Entry 7UGQ (electron microscopy, 3.40 A resolution); this record covers chains B and Q of the 18 polymer chains in the assembly.

# Chain B
Protein: Envelope glycoprotein gp120
Source organism: Human immunodeficiency virus 1
Reference sequence: D7S1H2 (D7S1H2_9HIV1); residues 33-506 here correspond to UniProt positions 32-505 (UniProt number = residue number - 1)
Chain sequence (447 residues; numbered 33 to 506 plus 4 insertion-coded residues; 31 numbers in that range are skipped by the numbering (no residue carries them; nothing is unmodelled there); the number before each row is that of its first residue; a row labelled like 321A-321C holds insertion residues (321A, then the next letters in order)):
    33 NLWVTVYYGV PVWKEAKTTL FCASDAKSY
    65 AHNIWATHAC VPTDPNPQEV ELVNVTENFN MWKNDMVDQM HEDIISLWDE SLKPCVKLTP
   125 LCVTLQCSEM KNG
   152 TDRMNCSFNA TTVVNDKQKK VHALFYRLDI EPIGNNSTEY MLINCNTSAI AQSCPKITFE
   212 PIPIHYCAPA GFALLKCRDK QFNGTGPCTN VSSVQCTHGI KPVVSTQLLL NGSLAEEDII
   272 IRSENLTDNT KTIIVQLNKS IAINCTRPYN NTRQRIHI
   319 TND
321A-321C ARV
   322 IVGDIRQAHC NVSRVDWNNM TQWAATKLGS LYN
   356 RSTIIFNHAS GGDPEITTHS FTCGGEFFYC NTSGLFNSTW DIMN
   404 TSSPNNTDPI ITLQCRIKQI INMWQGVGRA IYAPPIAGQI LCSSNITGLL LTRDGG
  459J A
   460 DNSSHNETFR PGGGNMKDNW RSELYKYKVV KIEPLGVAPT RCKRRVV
Differences from the reference sequence: conflict Asn33 (Asp32 in D7S1H2), Val496 (Ile495 in D7S1H2), Arg500 (Lys499 in D7S1H2), Cys501 (Ala500 in D7S1H2), Lys502 (Arg501 in D7S1H2)
Cystine bridges: Cys54-Cys74, Cys119-Cys205, Cys126-Cys196, Cys131-Cys157, Cys218-Cys247, Cys228-Cys239, Cys296-Cys331, Cys378-Cys445, Cys385-Cys418
Covalently attached groups: N-acetylglucosamine (NAG) linked to Asn88, Asn156, Asn160, Asn197, Asn234, Asn241, Asn262, Asn276, Asn289, Asn295, Asn301, Asn340, Asn354, Asn386, Asn392, Asn448, Asn461; glycan linked to Asn332, Asn465
What the authors report for this chain:
  - post-translational modification sites: Asn197, Asn234, Asn276, Asn354, Asn386, Asn392, Asn461, Asn465

# Chain Q
Protein: 10-1074 Fab light chain
Source organism: Homo sapiens
Notes: antibody fragment or engineered binder
Chain sequence (107 residues; each row starts with the number of its first residue; a row labelled like 66A-66C holds insertion residues (66A, then the next letters in order)):
     8 VRPLSVALGE TARISCGRQA LGSRAVQWYQ HRPGQAPILL IYNNQDRPSG IPERFSGTP
66A-66C DIN
    67 FGTRATLTIS GVEAGDEADY YCHMWDSRS
95A-95C GFS
    96 WSFGGATRLT VLG
Cystine bridges: Cys23-Cys88

# Chain B / chain Q interface
Contacting residue pairs - 12 pairs, chain B then chain Q:
  Asn136(B) with Arg94(Q)
  Gly137(B) with Leu28(Q); Arg94(Q); Ser95(Q)
  Val323(B) with Phe67(Q), hydrophobic; Arg94(Q)
  Gly324(B) with Phe67(Q); Arg94(Q)
  Asp325(B) with Gly29(Q); Ser30(Q); Ser93(Q), hydrogen bond; Arg94(Q)
Other interface residues (no listed pair), chain B (7 interface residues in all): Lys135, Ile326

# In short
The chain B/chain Q interface involves 7 residues from each chain, with 1 hydrogen bond. The hydrogen-bonded
pair is Asp325(B)-Ser93(Q). Covalently linked N-acetylglucosamine: at Asn88(B), Asn156(B), Asn160(B),
Asn197(B), Asn234(B) and Asn241(B) and 11 more. From the paper: modification sites Asn197(B), Asn234(B) and
Asn276(B) among others.
Here chain B is Envelope glycoprotein gp120 (Human immunodeficiency virus 1) and chain Q is 10-1074 Fab light
chain (Homo sapiens). Entry 7UGQ (Cryo-EM structure of BG24 Fabs with an inferred germline CDRL1 and 10-1074
Fabs in complex with ...) was determined by electron microscopy together with 7UGM, 7UGP, 7UGN and 7UGO from
the same study.
